Entry 7VVJ (electron microscopy, 3.20 A resolution); this record covers chains A and N of the 6 polymer chains in the assembly.

# Chain A
Name: Guanine nucleotide-binding protein G(s) subunit alpha isoforms short
Organism: Homo sapiens
Reference sequence: P63092 (GNAS2_HUMAN); aligned to UniProt positions 5-384 over residues 5-384 (the alignment contains insertions or deletions, so no single offset holds)
Sequence (380 residues; each row starts with the number of its first residue):
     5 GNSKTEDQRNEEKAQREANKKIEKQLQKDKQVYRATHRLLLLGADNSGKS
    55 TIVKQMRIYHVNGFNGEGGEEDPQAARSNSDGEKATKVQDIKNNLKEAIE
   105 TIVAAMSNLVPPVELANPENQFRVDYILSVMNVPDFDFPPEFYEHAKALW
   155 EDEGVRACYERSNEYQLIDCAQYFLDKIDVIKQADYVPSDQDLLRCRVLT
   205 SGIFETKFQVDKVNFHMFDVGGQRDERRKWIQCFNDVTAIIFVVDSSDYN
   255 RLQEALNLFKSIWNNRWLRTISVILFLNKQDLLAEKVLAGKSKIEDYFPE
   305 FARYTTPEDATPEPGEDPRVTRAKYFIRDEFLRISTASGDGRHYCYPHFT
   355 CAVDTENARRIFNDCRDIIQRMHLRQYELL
Not modelled in the structure: 5-9, 63-205
Differences from the reference sequence: engineered mutation Asp49 (Gly in P63092), Asn50 (Glu in P63092), Tyr63 (Leu in P63092), Asp249 (Ala in P63092), Asp252 (Ser in P63092), Ala362 (Ile372 in P63092), Ile365 (Val375 in P63092)

# Chain N
Name: nanobody Nb35
Notes: antibody fragment or engineered binder
Sequence (137 residues; numbered -1 to 135; the number before each row is that of its first residue; numbers below 1 keep their minus sign (Met-1 is residue -1)):
    -1 MGQVQLQESGGGLVQPGGSLRLSCAASGFTFSNYKMNWVRQAPGKGLEWV
    49 SDISQSGASISYTGSVKGRFTISRDNAKNTLYLQMNSLKPEDTAVYYCAR
    99 CPAPFTRDCFDVTSTTYAYRGQGTQVTVSSLHHHHHH
Not modelled in the structure: -1 to 0, 129-135
Disulfides: Cys22-Cys96, Cys99-Cys107

# Interface between chain A and chain N
Contacting residue pairs (28):
  Asp229(A) with Ser112(N); Thr113(N), hydrogen bond (side chain-backbone)
  Glu230(A) with Asp109(N); Ser112(N); Thr114(N); Tyr115(N)
  Arg231(A) with Phe108(N); Asp109(N), hydrogen bond (backbone-side chain)
  Arg232(A) with Pro100(N); Phe108(N); Asp109(N), salt bridge; Tyr117(N)
  Asn254(A) with Lys43(N)
  Gln257(A) with Trp47(N); Thr61(N)
  Glu258(A) with Leu45(N)
  Asn261(A) with Trp47(N)
  Leu262(A) with Phe108(N), hydrophobic
  Ser265(A) with Asp106(N); Cys107(N), hydrogen bond (side chain-backbone); Phe108(N)
  Ile266(A) with Phe108(N), hydrophobic
  Asn268(A) with Asp106(N)
  Asn269(A) with Asp106(N); Phe108(N)
  Arg273(A) with Arg105(N)
  Tyr301(A) with Gly62(N)
  Pro303(A) with Gly62(N)
Other interface residues (no listed pair), chain A (23 interface residues in all): Arg228, Ile235, Lys264, Arg270, Leu272, Asp300, Glu304
Other interface residues (no listed pair), chain N (20 interface residues in all): Glu46, Ser59, Ser63, Lys65

# Overview
23 residues of chain A face 20 of chain N across their interface; the contacts include 3 hydrogen bonds and 1
salt bridge. Polar contacts include Arg232(A)-Asp109(N), Asp229(A)-Thr113(N) and Arg231(A)-Asp109(N).
Here chain A is Guanine nucleotide-binding protein G(s) subunit alpha isoforms short (Homo sapiens) and chain
N is nanobody Nb35. Entry 7VVJ (PTHrP-bound human PTH1R in complex with Gs) was determined by electron
microscopy together with 7VVK, 7VVL, 7VVM, 7VVN and 7VVO from the same study.
